Entry 8SRX (X-ray diffraction, 2.09 A resolution); this record covers chains B and D of the 4 polymer chains in the assembly.

== Chain B (and D) ==
Name: Apoptosis regulator BAX
From: Homo sapiens
Notes: chain D of this document is another copy of the same molecule, construct and numbering; everything in this record applies to it too
UniProt: Q07812 (BAX_HUMAN); residues 53-128 here = UniProt positions 53-128
Amino-acid sequence (80 residues; numbered 49 to 128; the number before each row is that of its first residue):
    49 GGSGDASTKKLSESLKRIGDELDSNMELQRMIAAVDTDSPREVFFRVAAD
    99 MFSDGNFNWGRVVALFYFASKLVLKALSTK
Disordered / not traced: 49-52 (chain D: 49-53)
Differences from the reference sequence: expression tag (49-52); conflict Ser-62 (Cys in Q07812), Ser-126 (Cys in Q07812)
Residues lining bound ligands:
  - K6G ([(2R)-2-oxidanyl-3-[oxidanyl-[2-(trimethyl-$l4-azanyl)ethoxy]phosphoryl]oxy-propyl] hexadecanoate), molecule 1: Gln-77, Phe-114, Ser-118, Lys-119, Leu-122
  - K6G, molecule 2: Phe-92, Leu-113, Phe-114, Ala-117, Val-121, Ala-124, Leu-125, Thr-127, Lys-128
Curated features (UniProtKB/Swiss-Prot):
  - motif: Leu-59 to Asn-73 (BH3), Asp-98 to Ser-118 (BH1)
  - cross-link: Lys-128 (Glycyl lysine isopeptide (Lys-Gly) (interchain with G-Cter in ubiquitin))
  - natural variant: Gly-67 (G67R: In a T-cell acute lymphoblastic leukemia cell line), Gly-108 (G108V: In a Burkitt lymphoma)
  - mutagenesis: Met-74 (M74D/E: Strongly reduced interaction with MCL1, BCL2, BCL2L1 and BCL2L2. No effect on cytochrome c release and subsequent apoptosis triggered by etoposide), Lys-128 (K128R: Partial loss of polyubiquitination)
Reported in the primary citation:
  - binding site for K6G: Gln-77
  - mutagenesis - D71N, Y115F: decreased stability
  - mutagenesis - D71N (75% of WT), Y115F: decreased binding to lipids

== Chain B / chain D interface ==
Contacting residue pairs (14; chain B residue first):
  Arg-89(B) with Phe-93(D), hydrogen bond (side chain-backbone); Ala-96(D); Ala-97(D)
  Glu-90(B) with Phe-93(D)
  Phe-92(B) with Phe-92(D), hydrophobic
  Phe-93(B) with Arg-89(D), hydrogen bond (backbone-side chain); Phe-93(D), hydrophobic
  Ala-97(B) with Arg-89(D)
  Phe-105(B) with Leu-125(D), hydrophobic; Lys-128(D)
  Val-121(B) with Phe-114(D), hydrophobic
  Leu-125(B) with Phe-105(D), hydrophobic; Trp-107(D), hydrophobic
  Lys-128(B) with Phe-105(D)
Other interface residues (no listed pair), chain B (13 interface residues in all): Ala-96, Trp-107, Val-110, Phe-114
Other interface residues (no listed pair), chain D (13 interface residues in all): Glu-90, Val-110, Val-121

== Summary ==
Chain B and chain D each contribute 13 residues to their interface, with 2 hydrogen bonds. Its one
hydrogen-bonded contact is Arg-89(B)/Phe-93(D). Bound to chain B: compound K6G. Curated annotation (UniProt)
lists 2 mutagenesis sites on chain B. From the paper: a binding site for K6G at Gln-77(B); D71N and Y115F of
chain B reduce stability.
Both chains are Apoptosis regulator BAX (Homo sapiens). Entry 8SRX (Crystal structure of BAK-BAX heterodimer
with lysoPC) was determined by X-ray diffraction (same publication as 8SRY).
